Entry 6PA1 (X-ray diffraction, 3.01 A resolution); this record covers chains A and C of the 4 polymer chains in the assembly.

Chain A:
Molecule: HLA class I histocompatibility antigen, Cw-7 alpha chain
From: Homo sapiens
UniProt: P10321 (1C07_HUMAN); residues 1-277 here correspond to UniProt positions 25-301 (UniProt number = residue number + 24)
Chain sequence (277 residues; row label = number of the first residue in the row):
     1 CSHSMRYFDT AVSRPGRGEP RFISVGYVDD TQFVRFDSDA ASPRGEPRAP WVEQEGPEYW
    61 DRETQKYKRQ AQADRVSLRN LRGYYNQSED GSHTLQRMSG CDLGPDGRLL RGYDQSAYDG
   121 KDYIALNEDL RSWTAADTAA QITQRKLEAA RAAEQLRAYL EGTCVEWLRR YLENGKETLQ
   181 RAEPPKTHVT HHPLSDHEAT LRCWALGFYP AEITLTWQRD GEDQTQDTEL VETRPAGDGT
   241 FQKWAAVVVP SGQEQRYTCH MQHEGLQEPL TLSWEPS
Disordered / not traced: 1, 227-231
Disulfide bonds: Cys101-Cys164, Cys203-Cys259
From the paper describing this entry:
  - conformationally variable residues: Ala149 to Ala153

Chain C:
Molecule: Arg-tyr-arg-pro-gly-thr-val-ala-leu
Chain sequence (9 residues; numbered 1 to 9; the number before each row is that of its first residue):
     1 RYRPGTVAL

Interface between chain A and chain C:
Pairs across the interface - 42 pairs, chain A then chain C:
  Met5(A) - Arg1(C)
  Tyr7(A) - Arg1(C)
  Tyr7(A) - Tyr2(C)  hydrophobic
  Asp9(A) - Tyr2(C)  hydrogen bond
  Ser24(A) - Tyr2(C)
  Tyr59(A) - Arg1(C)
  Glu63(A) - Arg1(C)
  Glu63(A) - Tyr2(C)  hydrogen bond (side chain-backbone)
  Lys66(A) - Arg1(C)
  Lys66(A) - Tyr2(C)  hydrogen bond (side chain-backbone)
  Lys66(A) - Arg3(C)
  Tyr67(A) - Tyr2(C)  hydrophobic
  Gln70(A) - Tyr2(C)
  Gln70(A) - Arg3(C)  hydrogen bond
  Gln70(A) - Pro4(C)
  Gln70(A) - Gly5(C)
  Gln70(A) - Thr6(C)  hydrogen bond (side chain-backbone)
  Ala73(A) - Thr6(C)
  Ala73(A) - Ala8(C)
  Val76(A) - Ala8(C)  hydrophobic
  Ser77(A) - Ala8(C)
  Ser77(A) - Leu9(C)  hydrogen bond (side chain-backbone)
  Asn80(A) - Leu9(C)
  Leu81(A) - Leu9(C)
  Tyr84(A) - Leu9(C)
  Arg97(A) - Tyr2(C)  hydrogen bond
  Arg97(A) - Arg3(C)
  Ser99(A) - Arg3(C)
  Asp114(A) - Arg3(C)  salt bridge
  Ile124(A) - Leu9(C)  hydrophobic
  Thr143(A) - Leu9(C)  hydrogen bond (side chain-backbone)
  Lys146(A) - Ala8(C)
  Leu147(A) - Val7(C)  hydrophobic
  Ala150(A) - Val7(C)  hydrophobic
  Ala152(A) - Thr6(C)
  Leu156(A) - Arg3(C)
  Tyr159(A) - Arg1(C)  hydrogen bond (side chain-backbone)
  Tyr159(A) - Tyr2(C)
  Tyr159(A) - Arg3(C)  hydrogen bond (side chain-backbone)
  Tyr159(A) - Pro4(C)
  Trp167(A) - Arg1(C)
  Tyr171(A) - Arg1(C)
Other interface residues (no listed pair), chain A (33 interface residues in all): Phe22, Arg62, Ser116, Gln155, Thr163

Summary:
Chain A and chain C form an interface of 33 and 9 residues respectively; the contacts include 10 hydrogen
bonds and 1 salt bridge. Polar contacts include Asp114(A)-Arg3(C), Asp9(A)-Tyr2(C) and Glu63(A)-Tyr2(C). From
the paper: conformational variability at Ala149(A).
Here chain A is HLA class I histocompatibility antigen, Cw-7 alpha chain (Homo sapiens) and chain C is
Arg-tyr-arg-pro-gly-thr-val-ala-leu. Entry 6PA1 (Killer cell immunoglobulin-like receptor 2DL2 in complex with
HLA-C*07:02) was determined by X-ray diffraction (same publication as 6PAG).
